Entry 4NO1 (X-ray diffraction, 2.50 A resolution); this record covers chains I and Y of the 28 polymer chains in the assembly.

[Chain I]
Molecule: Proteasome subunit beta type-3
From: Saccharomyces cerevisiae S288c
Notes: EC 3.4.25.1
UniProt: P25451 (PSB3_YEAST); residues 0-204 here correspond to UniProt positions 1-205 (UniProt number = residue number + 1)
Chain sequence (205 residues; row label = number of the first residue in the row; numbering starts at 0):
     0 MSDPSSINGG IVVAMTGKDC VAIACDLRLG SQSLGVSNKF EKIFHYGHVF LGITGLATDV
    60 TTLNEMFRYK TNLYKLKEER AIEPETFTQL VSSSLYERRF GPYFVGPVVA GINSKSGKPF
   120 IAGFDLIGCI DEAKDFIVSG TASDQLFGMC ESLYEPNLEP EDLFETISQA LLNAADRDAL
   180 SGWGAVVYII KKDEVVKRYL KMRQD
Unresolved in the structure: 0
Bound ions: Mg2+ site 1: Ala174, Asp177, Ser180; Mg2+ site 2: Asp204 (shared with Ala165(Y), Asp168(Y), Ser171(Y) of chain Y)
UniProt features mapped onto this chain:
  - modified residue: Ser30 (Phosphoserine)
  - cross-link: Lys69 (Glycyl lysine isopeptide (Lys-Gly) (interchain with G-Cter in ubiquitin))

[Chain Y]
Molecule: Proteasome subunit beta type-5
From: Saccharomyces cerevisiae S288c
Notes: EC 3.4.25.1
UniProt: P30656 (PSB5_YEAST); residues 1-212 here correspond to UniProt positions 76-287 (UniProt number = residue number + 75)
Chain sequence (212 residues; row label = number of the first residue in the row):
     1 TTTLAFRFQG GIIVAVDSRA TAGNWVASQT VKKVIEINPF LLGTMAGGAA DCQFWETWLG
    61 SQCRLHELRE KERISVAAAS KILSNLVYQY KGAGLSMGTM ICGYTRKEGP TIYYVDSDGT
   121 RLKGDIFCVG SGQTFAYGVL DSNYKWDLSV EDALYLGKRS ILAAAHRDAY SGGSVNLYHV
   181 TEDGWIYHGN HDVGELFWKV KEEEGSFNNV IG
Covalent attachments: Z-Leu-Leu-Leu-B (CIX) linked to Thr1
Bound ions: Mg2+: Ala165, Asp168, Ser171 (shared with Asp204(I) of chain I)
Small-molecule neighbours: Z-Leu-Leu-Leu-B (CIX; N-[(benzyloxy)carbonyl]-L-leucyl-N-[(1R)-1-(dihydroxyboranyl)-3-methylbutyl]-L-leucinamide): Arg19, Ala20, Thr21, Ala22, Ala27, Val31, Lys33, Met45, Ala46, Gly47, Gly48, Ala49, Tyr170

[Chain I / chain Y interface]
Contacting residue pairs - 44 pairs, chain I then chain Y:
  Leu26(I) - Ile211(Y)  hydrophobic
  Arg27(I) - Ala169(Y)
  Ser32(I) - Arg167(Y)
  Ser32(I) - Asp168(Y)
  Ser32(I) - Ala169(Y)  hydrogen bond (backbone-backbone)
  Ser32(I) - Tyr170(Y)
  Leu33(I) - Phe135(Y)  hydrophobic
  Leu33(I) - Arg167(Y)
  Gly34(I) - Arg167(Y)  hydrogen bond (backbone-side chain)
  Val35(I) - Arg167(Y)
  Asn37(I) - Asn209(Y)  hydrogen bond (side chain-backbone)
  Lys38(I) - Asn209(Y)  hydrogen bond (side chain-backbone)
  Lys38(I) - Ile211(Y)
  Gln144(I) - Trp25(Y)
  Arg176(I) - Trp25(Y)
  Arg176(I) - Val26(Y)  hydrogen bond (side chain-backbone)
  Arg176(I) - Ala27(Y)  hydrogen bond (side chain-backbone)
  Arg176(I) - Ser28(Y)
  Asp177(I) - Asn24(Y)
  Asp177(I) - Val26(Y)
  Ala178(I) - Asn24(Y)  hydrogen bond (backbone-backbone)
  Ala178(I) - Val26(Y)
  Ala178(I) - Ala169(Y)
  Ala178(I) - Tyr170(Y)  hydrophobic
  Leu179(I) - Asn24(Y)
  Trp182(I) - His166(Y)  hydrogen bond (side chain-backbone)
  Trp182(I) - Arg167(Y)
  Tyr198(I) - Ile211(Y)  hydrophobic
  Lys200(I) - Trp198(Y)
  Met201(I) - Trp198(Y)
  Arg202(I) - Gln29(Y)
  Arg202(I) - Gly173(Y)  hydrogen bond (side chain-backbone)
  Arg202(I) - Asp192(Y)  salt bridge
  Arg202(I) - Gly194(Y)
  Gln203(I) - His166(Y)  hydrogen bond (backbone-side chain)
  Gln203(I) - Phe197(Y)
  Gln203(I) - Trp198(Y)
  Gln203(I) - Val210(Y)
  Asp204(I) - Arg19(Y)  salt bridge
  Asp204(I) - Ala165(Y)
  Asp204(I) - Ser171(Y)
  Asp204(I) - Gly172(Y)
  Asp204(I) - Gly173(Y)  hydrogen bond (side chain-backbone)
  Asp204(I) - Val193(Y)
Other interface residues (no listed pair), chain I (23 interface residues in all): Ser5, Gln31, Asp175

[Summary]
Chain I and chain Y form an interface of 23 and 25 residues respectively, with 11 hydrogen bonds and 2 salt
bridges. Polar contacts include Arg202(I)-Asp192(Y), Asp204(I)-Arg19(Y) and Gly34(I)-Arg167(Y).
Z-Leu-Leu-Leu-B is covalently linked to Thr1(Y).
Here chain I is Proteasome subunit beta type-3 and chain Y is Proteasome subunit beta type-5, both from
Saccharomyces cerevisiae S288c. Entry 4NO1 (yCP in complex with Z-Leu-Leu-Leu-B(OH)2) was determined by X-ray
diffraction (same publication as 4NNN, 4NNW, 4NO6, 4NO8 and 4NO9).
